Entry 9CPC (electron microscopy, 3.65 A resolution); this record covers chains 3O and 3R of the 377 polymer chains in the assembly.

Chain 3O (and 3R):
Molecule: Tektin
Source organism: Sus scrofa
Notes: chain 3R of this document is another copy of the same molecule, construct and numbering; everything in this record applies to it too
Reference sequence: A0A4X1SQE5 (A0A4X1SQE5_PIG); residues 1-490 here = UniProt positions 1-490
Sequence (490 residues; row label = number of the first residue in the row):
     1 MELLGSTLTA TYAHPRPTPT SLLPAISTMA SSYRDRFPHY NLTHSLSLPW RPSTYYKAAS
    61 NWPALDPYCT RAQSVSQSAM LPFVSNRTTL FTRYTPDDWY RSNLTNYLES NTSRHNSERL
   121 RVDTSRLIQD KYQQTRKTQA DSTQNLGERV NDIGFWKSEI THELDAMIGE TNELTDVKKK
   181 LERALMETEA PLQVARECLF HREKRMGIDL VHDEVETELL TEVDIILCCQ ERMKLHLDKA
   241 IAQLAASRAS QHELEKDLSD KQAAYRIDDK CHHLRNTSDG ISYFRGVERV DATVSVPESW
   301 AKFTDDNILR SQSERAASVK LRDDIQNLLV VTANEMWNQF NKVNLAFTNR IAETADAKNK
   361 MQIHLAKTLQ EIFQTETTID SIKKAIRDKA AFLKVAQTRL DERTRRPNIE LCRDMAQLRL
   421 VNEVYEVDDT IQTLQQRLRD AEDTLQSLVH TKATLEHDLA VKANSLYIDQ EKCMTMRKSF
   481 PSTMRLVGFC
Disordered / not traced: 1-92, 484-490 (chain 3R: 1-92, 357-490)

Interface between chain 3O and chain 3R:
Pairs across the interface (129):
  Gly-207(3O) / Tyr-94(3R)  hydrogen bond (backbone-side chain)
  Ile-208(3O) / Tyr-94(3R)
  Ile-208(3O) / Trp-99(3R)
  Asp-209(3O) / Trp-99(3R)
  Leu-210(3O) / Arg-93(3R)  hydrogen bond (backbone-backbone)
  Leu-210(3O) / Tyr-94(3R)  hydrogen bond (backbone-backbone)
  Val-211(3O) / Arg-93(3R)
  Val-211(3O) / Tyr-94(3R)
  Val-211(3O) / Trp-99(3R)  hydrophobic
  His-212(3O) / Arg-93(3R)  hydrogen bond (backbone-backbone)
  His-212(3O) / Pro-96(3R)
  Asp-213(3O) / Pro-96(3R)
  Arg-350(3O) / Trp-99(3R)
  Arg-350(3O) / Tyr-100(3R)
  Glu-353(3O) / Trp-99(3R)
  Glu-353(3O) / Tyr-100(3R)  hydrogen bond
  Ala-357(3O) / Tyr-107(3R)  hydrogen bond (backbone-side chain)
  Lys-360(3O) / Tyr-107(3R)
  Met-361(3O) / Tyr-107(3R)  hydrogen bond (backbone-side chain)
  His-364(3O) / Tyr-107(3R)
  His-364(3O) / Ser-110(3R)
  His-364(3O) / Asn-111(3R)  hydrogen bond
  His-364(3O) / Arg-114(3R)
  Lys-367(3O) / Arg-114(3R)
  Thr-368(3O) / Ser-110(3R)  hydrogen bond
  Thr-368(3O) / Arg-114(3R)
  Glu-371(3O) / Arg-114(3R)
  Glu-371(3O) / Ser-117(3R)  hydrogen bond
  Glu-371(3O) / Glu-118(3R)
  Glu-371(3O) / Arg-121(3R)  salt bridge
  Gln-374(3O) / Arg-121(3R)
  Thr-375(3O) / Ser-117(3R)
  Thr-375(3O) / Arg-121(3R)
  Thr-378(3O) / Arg-121(3R)
  Thr-378(3O) / Thr-124(3R)
  Ser-381(3O) / Ile-128(3R)
  Ala-385(3O) / Ile-128(3R)  hydrophobic
  Lys-389(3O) / Thr-135(3R)
  Lys-389(3O) / Arg-136(3R)
  Ala-390(3O) / Tyr-283(3R)  hydrogen bond (backbone-side chain)
  Ala-391(3O) / Asn-276(3R)
  Phe-392(3O) / Arg-136(3R)
  Phe-392(3O) / Gln-139(3R)
  Phe-392(3O) / Asn-276(3R)  hydrogen bond (backbone-side chain)
  Leu-393(3O) / Tyr-283(3R)  hydrophobic
  Leu-393(3O) / Arg-285(3R)
  Lys-394(3O) / Ile-281(3R)
  Lys-394(3O) / Ser-282(3R)
  Lys-394(3O) / Tyr-283(3R)
  Val-395(3O) / Gln-139(3R)
  Val-395(3O) / Leu-274(3R)
  Val-395(3O) / Asn-276(3R)
  Val-395(3O) / Ile-281(3R)
  Gln-397(3O) / Tyr-283(3R)
  Gln-397(3O) / Phe-284(3R)
  Gln-397(3O) / Arg-285(3R)
  Gln-397(3O) / Gly-286(3R)
  Gln-397(3O) / Val-287(3R)
  Gln-397(3O) / Glu-288(3R)
  Thr-398(3O) / Leu-274(3R)
  Thr-398(3O) / Ile-281(3R)
  Thr-398(3O) / Ser-282(3R)
  Thr-398(3O) / Phe-284(3R)
  Arg-399(3O) / Gln-139(3R)  hydrogen bond (side chain-backbone)
  Arg-399(3O) / Ser-142(3R)  hydrogen bond
  Arg-399(3O) / Thr-143(3R)  hydrogen bond
  Arg-399(3O) / Leu-146(3R)
  Arg-399(3O) / Cys-271(3R)  hydrogen bond (side chain-backbone)
  Arg-399(3O) / Leu-274(3R)  hydrogen bond (side chain-backbone)
  Leu-400(3O) / Val-287(3R)
  Asp-401(3O) / Phe-284(3R)
  Asp-401(3O) / Val-287(3R)
  Glu-402(3O) / Ile-267(3R)
  Glu-402(3O) / Cys-271(3R)
  Arg-403(3O) / Ile-267(3R)
  Arg-403(3O) / Asp-268(3R)  salt bridge
  Arg-403(3O) / Cys-271(3R)
  Thr-404(3O) / Val-290(3R)
  Arg-406(3O) / Arg-149(3R)
  Arg-406(3O) / Ile-267(3R)
  Pro-407(3O) / Ala-263(3R)  hydrophobic
  Asn-408(3O) / Asp-260(3R)
  Ile-409(3O) / Val-294(3R)  hydrophobic
  Ile-409(3O) / Phe-303(3R)  hydrophobic
  Glu-410(3O) / Arg-149(3R)  salt bridge
  Glu-410(3O) / Ala-264(3R)
  Glu-410(3O) / Trp-300(3R)  hydrogen bond
  Leu-411(3O) / Ala-292(3R)  hydrophobic
  Leu-411(3O) / Val-294(3R)
  Leu-411(3O) / Ser-295(3R)
  Cys-412(3O) / Arg-149(3R)
  Cys-412(3O) / Ser-295(3R)
  Arg-413(3O) / Asp-291(3R)  salt bridge
  Arg-413(3O) / Ala-292(3R)
  Arg-413(3O) / Thr-293(3R)
  Arg-413(3O) / Val-294(3R)
  Arg-413(3O) / Ser-295(3R)  hydrogen bond (backbone-backbone)
  Arg-413(3O) / Pro-297(3R)
  Asp-414(3O) / Arg-149(3R)
  Asp-414(3O) / Pro-297(3R)
  Gln-417(3O) / Val-290(3R)
  Arg-419(3O) / Asn-145(3R)  hydrogen bond
  Leu-420(3O) / Ser-142(3R)
  Val-421(3O) / Val-287(3R)
  Val-421(3O) / Glu-288(3R)
  Glu-423(3O) / Thr-138(3R)
  Glu-423(3O) / Gln-139(3R)
  Glu-423(3O) / Ser-142(3R)  hydrogen bond
  Val-424(3O) / Glu-288(3R)
  Tyr-425(3O) / Glu-288(3R)  hydrogen bond (side chain-backbone)
  Glu-426(3O) / Gln-134(3R)
  Glu-426(3O) / Thr-138(3R)  hydrogen bond
  Asp-428(3O) / Glu-288(3R)
  Thr-430(3O) / Gln-134(3R)
  Leu-434(3O) / Leu-127(3R)  hydrophobic
  Arg-437(3O) / Leu-120(3R)  hydrogen bond (side chain-backbone)
  Arg-437(3O) / Asp-123(3R)  salt bridge
  Arg-437(3O) / Thr-124(3R)  hydrogen bond
  Arg-437(3O) / Leu-127(3R)
  Ala-441(3O) / Leu-120(3R)  hydrophobic
  Thr-444(3O) / Ser-117(3R)
  Leu-448(3O) / Ser-113(3R)
  Leu-448(3O) / Arg-114(3R)
  Thr-451(3O) / Ser-110(3R)
  Thr-451(3O) / Ser-113(3R)  hydrogen bond
  Leu-455(3O) / Ser-110(3R)
  Asp-458(3O) / Asn-106(3R)  hydrogen bond
  Lys-462(3O) / Trp-99(3R)
  Lys-462(3O) / Asn-103(3R)  hydrogen bond
Other interface residues (no listed pair), chain 3O (76 interface residues in all): Thr-354, Asp-356, Ile-382, Lys-384, Arg-405, Met-415, Ala-416, Val-427, Asp-429, Ile-431, Asp-440, Ser-447
Other interface residues (no listed pair), chain 3R (65 interface residues in all): Ser-102, Glu-109, Lys-131, Tyr-132, Asp-141, Lys-261, Lys-270, Arg-275, Gly-280, Val-296

In short:
Chain 3O and chain 3R form an interface of 76 and 65 residues respectively, with 28 hydrogen bonds and 5 salt
bridges. Polar contacts include Glu-371(3O)/Arg-121(3R), Arg-403(3O)/Asp-268(3R) and Glu-410(3O)/Arg-149(3R).
Both chains are Tektin (Sus scrofa). Entry 9CPC (Atomic model of porcine brain ventricles cilia doublet
microtubule (48-nm periodicity)) was determined by electron microscopy (same publication as 9CPB).
